8YOX - chain A; structure by X-ray diffraction, 2.48 A resolution.

[Chain A]
Protein: Ferroptosis suppressor protein 1
Source organism: Homo sapiens
Notes: EC 1.6.5.-
UniProt: Q9BRQ8 (FSP1_HUMAN); numbering as in UniProt (aligned over 10-373)
Amino-acid sequence (367 residues; row label = number of the first residue in the row):
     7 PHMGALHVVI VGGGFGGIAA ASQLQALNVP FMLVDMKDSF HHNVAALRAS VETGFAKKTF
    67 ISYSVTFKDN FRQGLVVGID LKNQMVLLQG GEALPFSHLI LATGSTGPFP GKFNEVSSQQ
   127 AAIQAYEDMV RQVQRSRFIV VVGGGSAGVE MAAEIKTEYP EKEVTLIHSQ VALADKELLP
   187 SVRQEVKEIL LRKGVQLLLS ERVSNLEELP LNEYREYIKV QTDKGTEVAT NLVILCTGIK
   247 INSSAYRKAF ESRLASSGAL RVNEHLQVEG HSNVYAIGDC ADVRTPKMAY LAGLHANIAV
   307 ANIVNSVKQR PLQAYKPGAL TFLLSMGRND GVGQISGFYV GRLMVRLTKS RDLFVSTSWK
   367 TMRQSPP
Sequence notes: expression tag (7-8); initiating methionine (9)
Ligand contacts: 6-hydroxy-flavin-adenine dinucleotide (6FA): G18, G19, G20, F21, G22, G23, V40, D41, M42, K43, N49, V50, L53, Y69, G80, L81, V82, A108, T109, G110, S111, K118, N120, S152, A153, E156, N248, S250, A251, I283, G284, D285, K293, M294, A295, Y296, A298, F328, L329, K355, F360
Swiss-Prot annotation at these positions:
  - binding site (6-hydroxy-FAD): G18 to G22, R54, V82, D285
  - site: H174 (4-hydroxy-2-nonenal adduction)
  - modified residue: K168 (N6-acetyllysine)
  - mutagenesis: E156 (E156A: Impairs the reductase activity toward coenzyme Q1/ubiquinone-1. Impairs ferroptosis suppression), K168 (K168Q: Acetylation-mimetic. Results in reduced ubiquitination and increased stability of the protein; K168R: No acetylation at this site ...)
What the authors report for this chain:
  - binding site for 6-hydroxy-flavin-adenine dinucleotide: F21, G22, D41, N49, V50, V82, S152, A153, E156, N248, D285, M294, A295, Y296, K355, F360
  - contacts within the chain: S152-D181 (hydrogen bond), S152-E156 (hydrogen bond), E156-K355 (hydrogen bond)
  - mutagenesis - S152A, E156A: decreased binding to 6-OH-FAD
  - mutagenesis - D41A, D285A: abolished binding to 6-OH-FAD
  - mutagenesis - N49A: decreased catalytic activity
  - mutagenesis - N248A: unchanged catalytic activity
  - mutagenesis - E156A, K355A: decreased catalytic activity on NADH
  - mutagenesis - E156A, K355A: decreased catalytic activity on NADPH

[Summary]
Chain A binds 6-hydroxy-flavin-adenine dinucleotide. Curated annotation (UniProt) lists 8 residues binding
6-hydroxy-FAD and 2 mutagenesis sites. The paper reports a binding site for 6-hydroxy-flavin-adenine
dinucleotide at F21, G22 and D41 among others; S152A and E156A reduce binding to 6-OH-FAD; 7 substitutions
were tested in all.
Chain A is Ferroptosis suppressor protein 1 (Homo sapiens); the structure, Crystal structure of hFSP1 with
6-OH-FAD (hFSP1-6-OH-FAD), was determined by X-ray diffraction together with 8YO8 and 8YOQ from the same
study.
